5I1S - chains C and D of the 4 polymer chains in the assembly; structure by X-ray diffraction, 1.12 A resolution.

== Chain C (and D) ==
Molecule: D-Villin headpiece subdomain
Notes: chain D of this document is another copy of the same molecule, construct and numbering; everything in this record applies to it too
Chain sequence (35 residues; row label = number of the first residue in the row):
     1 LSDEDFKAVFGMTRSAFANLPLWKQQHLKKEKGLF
Modified positions: Leu1, Leu20, Leu22, Leu28, Leu34 (D-leucine; DLE); Ser2, Ser15 (D-serine; DSN); Asp3, Asp5 (D-aspartic acid; DAS); Glu4, Glu31 (D-glutamic acid; DGL); Phe6, Phe10, Phe17, Phe35 (D-phenylalanine; DPN); Lys7, Lys24, Lys29, Lys30, Lys32 (D-lysine; DLY); Ala8, Ala16, Ala18 (D-alanine; DAL); Val9 (D-valine; DVA); Met12 (D-methionine; MED); Thr13 (D-threonine; DTH); Arg14 (D-arginine; DAR); Asn19 (D-asparagine; DSG); Pro21 (D-proline; DPR); Trp23 (D-tryptophan; DTR); Gln25, Gln26 (D-glutamine; DGN); His27 (D-histidine; DHI)

== Interface between chain C and chain D ==
Pairs across the interface (12; chain C residue first):
  Leu22(C) - Lys7(D)
  Leu22(C) - Gly11(D)
  Leu22(C) - Met12(D)
  Leu22(C) - Thr13(D)
  Trp23(C) - Gly11(D)  hydrogen bond (backbone-backbone)
  Gln26(C) - Lys7(D)
  Gln26(C) - Ala8(D)
  Gln26(C) - Val9(D)
  Gln26(C) - Phe10(D)
  Gln26(C) - Gly11(D)
  Lys30(C) - Ala8(D)
  Phe35(C) - Ala8(D)
Interface residues without a listed pair, chain C (6 interface residues in all): Lys29
Interface residues without a listed pair, chain D (8 interface residues in all): Glu4

== In short ==
The interface between chain C and chain D involves 6 residues on one side and 8 on the other; the contacts
include 1 hydrogen bond. The hydrogen-bonded pair Trp23(C)-Gly11(D) is a backbone contact.
Both chains are D-Villin headpiece subdomain. Entry 5I1S (Villin headpiece subdomain with a Lys30 to APC
substitution) was determined by X-ray diffraction, deposited together with 5I1N, 5I1O and 5I1P.
